6XN4 - chains B and R of the 10 polymer chains in the assembly; structure by electron microscopy, 3.35 A resolution.

Chain B:
Molecule: CRISPR-associated protein Csm4
Organism: Lactococcus lactis subsp. lactis
UniProt: L0CFH1 (L0CFH1_LACLL); residue numbers follow UniProt; this construct covers 1-296
Chain sequence (296 residues; row label = number of the first residue in the row):
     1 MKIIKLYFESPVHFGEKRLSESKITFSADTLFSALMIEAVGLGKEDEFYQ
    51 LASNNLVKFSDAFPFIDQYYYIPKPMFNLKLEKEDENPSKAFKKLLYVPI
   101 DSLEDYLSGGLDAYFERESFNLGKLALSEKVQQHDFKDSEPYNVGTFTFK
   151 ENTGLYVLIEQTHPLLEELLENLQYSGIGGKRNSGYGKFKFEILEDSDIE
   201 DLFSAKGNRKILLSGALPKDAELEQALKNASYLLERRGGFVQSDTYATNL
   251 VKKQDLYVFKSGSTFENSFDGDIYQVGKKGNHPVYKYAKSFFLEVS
Disordered / not traced: 82-91, 108-118

Chain R:
Molecule: Crispr RNA
Organism: Lactococcus lactis subsp. lactis
Sequence (35 nucleotides; numbered 1 to 35; the number before each row is that of its first residue):
     1 ACGAGAACAUACGUUCUUUGAACCAAGCUUCAACU

Interface between chain B and chain R:
Contacting residue pairs (58):
  His13(B) - A4(R)  salt bridge to the phosphate
  Gly15(B) - G3(R)  sugar contact
  Gly15(B) - A4(R)  phosphate contact
  Glu16(B) - G3(R)  base contact
  Lys17(B) - G3(R)  hydrogen bond to the sugar
  Arg18(B) - G3(R)  hydrogen bond to the sugar
  Thr30(B) - C2(R)  phosphate contact
  Thr30(B) - G3(R)  hydrogen bond to the phosphate
  Ser33(B) - A1(R)  phosphate contact
  Ser33(B) - C2(R)  hydrogen bond to the sugar
  Ala34(B) - C2(R)  base contact
  Met36(B) - A1(R)  phosphate contact
  Ile37(B) - A1(R)  sugar contact
  Ile37(B) - C2(R)  phosphate contact
  Val40(B) - A1(R)  base contact
  Glu129(B) - A9(R)  base contact
  Lys130(B) - A9(R)  salt bridge to the phosphate
  Val131(B) - A7(R)  sugar contact
  Val131(B) - C8(R)  sugar contact
  Val131(B) - A9(R)  hydrogen bond to the phosphate
  Gln132(B) - A7(R)  base contact
  Gln132(B) - C8(R)  phosphate contact
  Gln133(B) - C8(R)  hydrogen bond to the phosphate
  Gln133(B) - U10(R)  sugar contact
  Ser139(B) - U10(R)  hydrogen bond to the base
  Glu140(B) - A7(R)  base contact
  Pro141(B) - A9(R)  base contact
  Tyr142(B) - A7(R)  stacking on the base
  Ser176(B) - C2(R)  base contact
  Gly177(B) - C2(R)  hydrogen bond to the base
  Ile178(B) - C2(R)  base contact
  Gly179(B) - C2(R)  hydrogen bond to the sugar
  Gly180(B) - A4(R)  phosphate contact
  Gly180(B) - G5(R)  phosphate contact
  Lys181(B) - G5(R)  phosphate contact
  Arg182(B) - G5(R)  hydrogen bond to the phosphate
  Arg182(B) - A6(R)  phosphate contact
  Asn183(B) - A6(R)  phosphate contact
  Arg236(B) - G3(R)  hydrogen bond to the base
  Arg237(B) - G3(R)  salt bridge to the phosphate
  Gly238(B) - G3(R)  base contact
  Phe240(B) - C2(R)  phosphate contact
  Phe240(B) - G3(R)  base contact
  Phe240(B) - A4(R)  base contact
  Val241(B) - A1(R)  sugar contact
  Val241(B) - C2(R)  phosphate contact
  Gln242(B) - A1(R)  hydrogen bond to the sugar
  Gln242(B) - C2(R)  hydrogen bond to the phosphate
  Gln242(B) - A4(R)  hydrogen bond to the sugar
  Leu250(B) - A4(R)  base contact
  Leu250(B) - G5(R)  base contact
  Lys252(B) - G3(R)  hydrogen bond to the base
  Lys253(B) - C2(R)  salt bridge to the phosphate
  His282(B) - A1(R)  stacking on the base
  Pro283(B) - A1(R)  base contact
  Val284(B) - A1(R)  sugar contact
  Val284(B) - C2(R)  phosphate contact
  Tyr285(B) - A1(R)  sugar contact
Also at the interface, not in a pair above, chain B (45 interface residues in all): Leu19, Glu21, Leu173, Gly239

In short:
The interface between chain B and chain R involves 45 residues on one side and 10 on the other; the contacts
include 15 hydrogen bonds, 4 salt bridges and 2 aromatic stacking contacts. Among the polar pairs are
Ser139(B)-U10(R), Gly177(B)-C2(R) and Arg236(B)-G3(R).
Chain B is CRISPR-associated protein Csm4 and chain R is Crispr RNA, both from Lactococcus lactis subsp.
lactis; the structure, Structure of the Lactococcus lactis Csm CTR_3:2 CRISPR-Cas Complex, was determined by
electron microscopy, deposited together with 6XN3, 6XN5 and 6XN7.
